Entry 8V3Z (electron microscopy, 3.60 A resolution); this record covers chains E and A of the 42 polymer chains in the assembly.

Chain E (and A):
Molecule: Tube (CD1364)
Source organism: Clostridioides difficile
Notes: chain A of this document is another copy of the same molecule, construct and numbering; everything in this record applies to it too
UniProt: A0A031WFC4 (A0A031WFC4_CLODI); residues 1-142 here = UniProt positions 1-142
Chain sequence (142 residues; each row starts with the number of its first residue):
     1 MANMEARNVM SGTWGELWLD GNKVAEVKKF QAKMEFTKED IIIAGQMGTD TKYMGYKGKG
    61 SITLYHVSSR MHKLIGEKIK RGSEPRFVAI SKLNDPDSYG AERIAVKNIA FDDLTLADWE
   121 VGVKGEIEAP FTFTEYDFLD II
Disordered / not traced: 1-6 (chain A: 1-2)

How chain E and chain A interact:
Pairs across the interface - 11 pairs, chain E then chain A:
  I41(E) with V9(A), hydrophobic
  I43(E) with M4(A), hydrophobic; E5(A); A6(A)
  D50(E) with A6(A)
  T51(E) with A6(A)
  K52(E) with A6(A); R7(A), hydrogen bond (side chain-backbone); V9(A), hydrogen bond (side chain-backbone); D95(A), salt bridge
  M54(E) with S11(A), hydrogen bond
Interface residues without a listed pair, chain A (9 interface residues in all): T13, D97

Overview:
The interface between chain E and chain A involves 6 residues on one side and 9 on the other, with 3 hydrogen
bonds and 1 salt bridge. Among the polar pairs are K52(E)-D95(A), K52(E)-R7(A) and K52(E)-V9(A).
Both chains are Tube (CD1364) (Clostridioides difficile). Entry 8V3Z (CryoEM Structure of Diffocin -
postcontracted - Collar - transitional state) was determined by electron microscopy together with 8V3T, 8V3W,
8V3X, 8V40, 8V41 and 8V43 from the same study.
